Entry 8EEA (electron microscopy, 2.60 A resolution); this record covers chains F and H of the 8 polymer chains in the assembly.

[Chain F]
Protein: PtuA
Organism: Escherichia coli
Sequence (465 residues; each row starts with the number of its first residue):
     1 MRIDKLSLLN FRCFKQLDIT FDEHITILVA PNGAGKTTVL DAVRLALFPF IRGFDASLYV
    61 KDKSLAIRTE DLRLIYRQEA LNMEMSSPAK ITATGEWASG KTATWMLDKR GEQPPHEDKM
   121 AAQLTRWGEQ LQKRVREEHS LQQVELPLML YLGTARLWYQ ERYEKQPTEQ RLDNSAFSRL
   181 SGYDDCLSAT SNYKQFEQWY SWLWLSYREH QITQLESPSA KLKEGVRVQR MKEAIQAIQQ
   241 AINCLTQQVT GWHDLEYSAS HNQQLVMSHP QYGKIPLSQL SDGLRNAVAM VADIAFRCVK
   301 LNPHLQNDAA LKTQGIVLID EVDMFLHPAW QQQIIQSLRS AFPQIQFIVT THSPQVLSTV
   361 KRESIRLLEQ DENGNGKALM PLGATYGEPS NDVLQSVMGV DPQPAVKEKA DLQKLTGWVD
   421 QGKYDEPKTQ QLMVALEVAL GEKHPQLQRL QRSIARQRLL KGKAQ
Not modelled in the structure: 160-169, 219-223, 461-465
Ligand contacts: ATP (adenosine-5'-triphosphate): Arg12, Cys13, Pro31, Asn32, Gly33, Ala34, Gly35, Lys36, Thr37, Thr38, Glu70, Asp71, Leu72, Arg73, Leu74, Asp320, Glu321
From the paper describing this entry:
  - mutagenesis - L81R: decreased stability in response to PtuA hexamer
  - mutagenesis - L81R: abolished binding to PtuB (chain H)

[Chain H]
Protein: PtuB
Organism: Escherichia coli
Reference sequence: A0A6G1XJN6 (A0A6G1XJN6_ECOLX); residue numbers follow UniProt; this construct covers 1-243
Sequence (243 residues; each row starts with the number of its first residue):
     1 MRHVIKTQLG TVALLTAHEN PPQDADQSTR RWRNFRRDKA AVMVQLINEQ YHLCCYSEIR
    61 SDLRGLGYHI EHVENKSQHP ERTFDYQNLA ASALDSGENG GLSSLKGKNA FGGHAQGKQD
   121 VVDMAKFIHC HIRDCSRYFA YLSDGRIVPA DELNAQETEN AQYTIDLLNL NSGFLQTERR
   181 NHWEELEQLF DEHIEKDWDL QQLLQLDLVS TPDHKLHEFF SITRQFFQQE AEQVLQSHAP
   241 ALI
Not modelled in the structure: 98-102, 240-243
Differences from the reference sequence: conflict Thr11 (Ser in A0A6G1XJN6)
From the paper describing this entry:
  - catalytic residues: Asn88
  - catalytic residues: His114 (proposed by the authors, not directly observed)
  - mutagenesis - H72A, N88A: abolished catalytic activity
  - mutagenesis - H72A: decreased growth

[How chain F and chain H interact]
Residue-residue contacts (11; chain F residue first):
  Lys443(F) with Leu63(H)
  Gln448(F) with Leu63(H)
  Arg449(F) with Glu185(H)
  Arg452(F) with Glu185(H), salt bridge; His217(H)
  Arg456(F) with Leu189(H); Leu203(H); Leu206(H); Asp207(H), salt bridge
  Leu460(F) with Gln202(H); Leu203(H), hydrophobic
Also at the interface, not in a pair above, chain F (8 interface residues in all): Ala455, Leu459
Also at the interface, not in a pair above, chain H (10 interface residues in all): Arg64, Trp198

[Overview]
8 residues of chain F and 10 residues of chain H are in contact, with 2 salt bridges. Polar contacts include
Arg452(F)-Glu185(H) and Arg456(F)-Asp207(H). Ligands of chain F: ATP. The paper reports catalytic residues
Asn88(H) and His114(H); H72A and N88A of chain H abolish catalytic activity.
Chain F is PtuA and chain H is PtuB, both from Escherichia coli; the structure, Structure of E.coli Septu
(PtuAB) complex, was determined by electron microscopy, deposited together with 8SUX, 8EE4 and 8EE7.
